4YGS - chain A; structure by X-ray diffraction, 1.70 A resolution.

Chain A:
Protein: Hydrolase
Organism: Thermococcus onnurineus (strain NA1)
UniProt: B6YTD6 (B6YTD6_THEON); residues 1-214 here = UniProt positions 1-214
Chain sequence (229 residues; each row starts with the number of its first residue):
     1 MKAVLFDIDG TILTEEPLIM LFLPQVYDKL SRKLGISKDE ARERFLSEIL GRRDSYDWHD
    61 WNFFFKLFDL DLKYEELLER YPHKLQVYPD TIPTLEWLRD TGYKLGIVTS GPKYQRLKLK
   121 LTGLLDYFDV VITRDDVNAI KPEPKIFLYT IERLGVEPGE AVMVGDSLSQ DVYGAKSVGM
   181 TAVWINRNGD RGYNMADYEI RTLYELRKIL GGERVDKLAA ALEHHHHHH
Unresolved in the structure: 216-229
Construct notes: expression tag (215-229)
Ion coordination: Mg2+: Asp7, Asp9, Asp166

Summary:
Asp7, Asp9 and Asp166 coordinate Mg2+.
Chain A is Hydrolase (Thermococcus onnurineus (strain NA1)); the structure, Crystal structure of HAD
phosphatase from Thermococcus onnurineus, was determined by X-ray diffraction (same publication as 4YGQ and
4YGR).
